Entry 1N33 (X-ray diffraction, 3.35 A resolution); this record covers chains A and H of the 23 polymer chains in the assembly.

Chain A:
Molecule: 16S ribosomal RNA
Organism: Thermus thermophilus
Sequence (1522 nucleotides; row label = number of the first residue in the row; note: 42 numbers in that range are skipped by the numbering (no residue carries them; nothing is unmodelled there); a row labelled like 190A-190L holds insertion residues (190A, then the next letters in order); numbering starts at 0):
     0 UUUGUUGGAG AGUUUGAUCC UGGCUCAGGG UGAACGCUGG CGGCGUGCCU AAGACAUGCA
    60 AGUCGUGCGG G
    73 CCGCGGGGUU UU
    88 ACUCCG
    95 UGGUC
   101 AGCGGCGGAC GGGUGAGUAA CGCGUGGGU
  129A G
   130 ACCUACCCGG AAGAGGGGGA CAACCCGGGG AAACUCGGGC UAAUCCCCCA UGUGGACCCG
   190 C
190A-190L CCCUUGGGGUGU
   191 GUCCAAAGGG CUUU
   216 GCCCGCUUCC GGAUGGGCCC GCGUCCCAUC AGCUAGUUGG UGGGGUAAUG GCCCACCAAG
   276 GCGACGACGG GUAGCCGGUC UGAGAGGAUG GCCGGCCACA GGGGCACUGA GACACGGGCC
   336 CCACUCCUAC GGGAGGCAGC AGUUAGGAAU CUUCCGCAAU GGGCGCAAGC CUGACGGAGC
   396 GACGCCGCUU GGAGGAAGAA GCCCUUCGGG GUGUAAACUC CUGAA
   442 CCCGGGACGA AACCCCCGAC GA
   474 GGGGACUGAC GGUACCGGG
   494 GUAAUAGCGC CGGCCAACUC CGUGCCAGCA GCCGCGGUAA UACGGAGGGC GCGAGCGUUA
   554 CCCGGAUUCA CUGGGCGUAA AGGGCGUGUA GGCGGCCUGG GGCGUCCCAU GUGAAAGACC
   614 ACGGCUCAAC CGUGGGGGAG CGUGGGAUAC GCUCAGGCUA GACGGUGGGA GAGGGUGGUG
   674 GAAUUCCCGG AGUAGCGGUG AAAUGCGCAG AUACCGGGAG GAACGCCGAU GGCGAAGGCA
   734 GCCACCUGGU CCACCCGUGA CGCUGAGGCG CGAAAGCGUG GGGAGCAAAC CGGAUUAGAU
   794 ACCCGGGUAG UCCACGCCCU AAACGAUGCG CGCUAGGUCU CUGGGUCU
   848 CCUGGGGGCC GAAGCUAACG CGUUAAGCGC GCCGCCUGGG GAGUACGGCC GCAAGGCUGA
   908 AACUCAAAGG AAUUGACGGG GGCCCGCACA AGCGGUGGAG CAUGUGGUUU AAUUCGAAGC
   968 AACGCGAAGA ACCUUACCAG GCCUUGACAU GCUAGG
 1003A G
  1004 AACCCGGGUG AAAGCCUGGG GUGCCCC
1030A-1030D GCGA
  1031 GGGGAGCCCU AGCACAGGUG CUGCAUGGCC GUCGUCAGCU CGUGCCGUGA GGUGUUGGGU
  1091 UAAGUCCCGC AACGAGCGCA ACCCCCGCCG UUAGUUGCCA GCGGUUCGGC CGGGCACUCU
  1151 AACGGGACUG CCCGCGAAA
  1171 GCGGGAGGAA GGAGGGGACG ACGUCUGGUC AGCAUGGCCC UUACGGCCUG GGCGACACAC
  1231 GUGCUACAAU GCCCACUACA AAGCGAUGCC ACCCGGCAAC GGGGAGCUAA UCGCAAAAAG
  1291 GUGGGCCCAG UUCGGAUUGG GGUCUGCAAC CCGACCCCAU GAAGCCGGAA UCGCUAGUAA
  1351 UCGCGGAUCA G
 1361A C
  1362 CAUGCCGCGG UGAAUACGUU CCCGGGCCUU GUACACACCG CCCGUCACGC CAUGGGAGCG
  1422 GGCUCUACCC GAAGUCGCCG GG
  1446 AGCCUACGGG
  1459 CAGGCGCCGA GGGUAGGGCC CGUGACUGGG GCGAAGUCGU AACAAGGUAG CUGUACCGGA
  1519 AGGUGCGGCU GGAUCACCUC CUUUCU
Unresolved in the structure: 0-4, 1535-1538
Metal / ion sites: Mg2+ site 1 near G21 (its only coordinating residue here); Mg2+ site 2 near G46 (its only coordinating residue here); Mg2+ site 3 near C48 (its only coordinating residue here); Mg2+ site 4 near A53 (its only coordinating residue here); Mg2+ site 5: C58, A59, U387; Mg2+ site 6: U62, G105; Mg2+ site 7: G69, G70, U98; Mg2+ site 8: G107, G324, A325, G326; Mg2+ site 9: A109, G331; Mg2+ site 10: A116, G117, G289; Mg2+ site 11: C121, G124, U125, G126, G236; Mg2+ site 12: C174, C175; 57 more Mg2+ sites not listed
Small-molecule neighbours: paromomycin (PAR): G1405, U1406, C1407, A1408, C1409, G1489, C1490, G1491, A1492, A1493, G1494, U1495, C1496
What the authors report for this chain:
  - conformationally variable residues (side-chain flip): G530

Chain H:
Molecule: 30S ribosomal protein S8
Organism: Thermus thermophilus
Reference sequence: P24319 (RS8_THETH); numbering as in UniProt (aligned over 1-138)
Chain sequence (138 residues; each row starts with the number of its first residue):
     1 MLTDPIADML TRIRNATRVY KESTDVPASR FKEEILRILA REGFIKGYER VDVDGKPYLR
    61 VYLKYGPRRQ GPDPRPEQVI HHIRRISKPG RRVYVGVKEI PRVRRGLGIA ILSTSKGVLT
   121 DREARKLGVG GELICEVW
Sequence notes: conflict Asp-25 (Glu in P24319), Arg-37 (Lys in P24319), Asp-52 (Glu in P24319), Val-61 (Ile in P24319), Tyr-62 (His in P24319), His-81 (Lys in P24319), Lys-88 (Arg in P24319), Ser-115 (Pro in P24319)

Chain A / chain H interface:
Contacting residue pairs (66):
  C564(A) / Arg-91(H)  hydrogen bond to the sugar
  C586(A) / Pro-89(H)  phosphate contact
  C586(A) / Gly-90(H)  sugar contact
  G587(A) / Met-1(H)  hydrogen bond to the sugar
  G587(A) / Thr-3(H)  sugar contact
  G587(A) / Pro-89(H)  phosphate contact
  G588(A) / Leu-2(H)  sugar contact
  G588(A) / Pro-5(H)  phosphate contact
  C589(A) / Pro-5(H)  phosphate contact
  C589(A) / Ala-28(H)  phosphate contact
  C589(A) / Ser-29(H)  phosphate contact
  C590(A) / Ser-29(H)  phosphate contact
  C590(A) / Arg-30(H)  hydrogen bond to the phosphate
  U591(A) / Arg-30(H)  salt bridge to the phosphate
  G597(A) / Tyr-94(H)  hydrogen bond to the base
  U598(A) / Tyr-94(H)  sugar contact
  C599(A) / Val-95(H)  sugar contact
  C599(A) / Gly-96(H)  phosphate contact
  C599(A) / Val-97(H)  phosphate contact
  C599(A) / Val-129(H)  sugar contact
  C599(A) / Gly-130(H)  hydrogen bond to the sugar
  C599(A) / Gly-131(H)  sugar contact
  C600(A) / Gly-96(H)  phosphate contact
  C600(A) / Val-97(H)  hydrogen bond to the phosphate
  C600(A) / Lys-98(H)  salt bridge to the phosphate
  C600(A) / Gly-128(H)  sugar contact
  C600(A) / Val-129(H)  sugar contact
  A640(A) / Ser-115(H)  hydrogen bond to the sugar
  U641(A) / Ser-115(H)  sugar contact
  A642(A) / Ser-113(H)  hydrogen bond to the base
  A642(A) / Thr-114(H)  hydrogen bond to the base
  A642(A) / Ser-115(H)  base contact
  A642(A) / Gly-117(H)  sugar contact
  A642(A) / Val-118(H)  sugar contact
  C643(A) / Ser-113(H)  hydrogen bond to the sugar
  C643(A) / Glu-132(H)  hydrogen bond to the sugar
  G644(A) / Arg-92(H)  hydrogen bond to the sugar
  A653(A) / Lys-56(H)  salt bridge to the phosphate
  A753(A) / Met-1(H)  base contact
  G755(A) / Met-1(H)  sugar contact
  C824(A) / Met-1(H)  sugar contact
  G825(A) / Asp-8(H)  hydrogen bond to the sugar
  G825(A) / Thr-11(H)  base contact
  G825(A) / Arg-12(H)  hydrogen bond to the sugar
  C826(A) / Arg-12(H)  sugar contact
  C826(A) / Asn-15(H)  hydrogen bond to the base
  U827(A) / Val-19(H)  sugar contact
  A828(A) / Lys-21(H)  salt bridge to the phosphate
  A860(A) / Arg-75(H)  hydrogen bond to the phosphate
  G861(A) / Arg-75(H)  salt bridge to the phosphate
  G874(A) / Asn-15(H)  base contact
  C875(A) / Thr-11(H)  base contact
  C875(A) / Arg-14(H)  hydrogen bond to the sugar
  C875(A) / Asn-15(H)  hydrogen bond to the base
  G876(A) / Ala-7(H)  sugar contact
  G876(A) / Thr-11(H)  hydrogen bond to the sugar
  G876(A) / Arg-14(H)  salt bridge to the phosphate
  C877(A) / Thr-3(H)  hydrogen bond to the sugar
  C877(A) / Asp-4(H)  sugar contact
  C877(A) / Ala-7(H)  sugar contact
  C877(A) / Lys-88(H)  salt bridge to the phosphate
  C877(A) / Pro-89(H)  phosphate contact
  G878(A) / Thr-3(H)  hydrogen bond to the sugar
  G878(A) / Lys-88(H)  phosphate contact
  G878(A) / Pro-89(H)  phosphate contact
  G878(A) / Gly-90(H)  phosphate contact
Also at the interface, not in a pair above, chain A (34 interface residues in all): C601, G654, G823
Also at the interface, not in a pair above, chain H (41 interface residues in all): Arg-18, Phe-31, Lys-32

In short:
The interface between chain A and chain H involves 34 residues on one side and 41 on the other, with 21
hydrogen bonds and 7 salt bridges. Polar contacts include G597(A)/Tyr-94(H), A642(A)/Ser-113(H) and
A642(A)/Thr-114(H). Ligands of chain A: paromomycin. The Mg2+ site 5 is built by C58(A), A59(A) and U387(A).
From the paper: conformational variability at G530(A).
Here chain A is 16S ribosomal RNA and chain H is 30S ribosomal protein S8, both from Thermus thermophilus.
Entry 1N33 (Structure of the Thermus thermophilus 30S ribosomal subunit bound to codon and near-cognate
transfer rna anticodon ...) was determined by X-ray diffraction (same publication as 1N32, 1N34 and 1N36).
